PDB entry 9HIX | electron microscopy, 2.60 A resolution | chains H and J of the 3 polymer chains in the assembly

Chain H:
Protein: CDK-activating kinase assembly factor MAT1
Source organism: Homo sapiens
UniProtKB: P51948 (MAT1_HUMAN), isoform P51948-1; residues 220-309 here = UniProt positions 220-309
Chain sequence (93 residues; row label = number of the first residue in the row):
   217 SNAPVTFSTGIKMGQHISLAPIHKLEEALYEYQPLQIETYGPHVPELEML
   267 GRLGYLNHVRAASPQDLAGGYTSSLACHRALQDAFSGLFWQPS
Disordered / not traced: 217-243, 309
Sequence notes: expression tag (217-219)

Chain J:
Protein: Cyclin-dependent kinase 7
Source organism: Homo sapiens
Notes: EC 2.7.11.22, 2.7.11.23
UniProtKB: P50613 (CDK7_HUMAN); residue numbers follow UniProt; this construct covers 1-346
Chain sequence (349 residues; numbered -2 to 346; the number before each row is that of its first residue; numbers below 1 keep their minus sign (Ser-2 is residue -2)):
    -2 SNAMALDVKSRAKRYEKLDFLGEGQFATVYKARDKNTNQIVAIKKIKLGH
    48 RSEAKDGINRTALREIKLLQELSHPNIIGLLDAFGHKSNISLVFDFMETN
    98 LEVIIKDNSLVLTPSHIKAYMLMTLQGLEYLHQHWILHRDLKPNNLLLDE
   148 NGVLKLADFGLAKSFGSPNRAYTHQVVTRWYRAPELLFGARMYGVGVDMW
   198 AVGCILAELLLRVPFLPGDSDLDQLTRIFETLGTPTEEQWPDMCSLPDYV
   248 TFKSFPGIPLHHIFSAAGDDLLDLIQGLFLFNPCARITATQALKMKYFSN
   298 RPGPTPGCQLPRPNCPVETLKEQSNPALAIKRKRTEALEQGGLPKKLIF
Disordered / not traced: -2 to 9, 31-36, 45-51, 166-171, 313-346
Covalently attached groups: compound V0G linked to Cys312
Sequence notes: expression tag (-2 to 0); engineered mutation Asn97 (Asp in P50613)
Ligand contacts: V0G (N-(3-{[5-chloro-4-(1H-indol-3-yl)pyrimidin-2-yl]amino}phenyl)-4-{[4-(dimethylamino)butanoyl]amino}benzamide): Leu18, Gly19, Glu20, Gly21, Val26, Ala39, Lys41, Phe91, Asp92, Phe93, Met94, Glu95, Thr96, Asn97, Val100, Asn141, Asn142, Leu144, Asp155, Pro310
Swiss-Prot annotation at these positions:
  - active site: Asp137 (Proton acceptor)
  - binding site (ATP): Leu18 to Val26, Lys41
  - modified residue: Ala2 (N-acetylalanine), Ser7 (Phosphoserine), Ser164 (Phosphoserine), Thr170 (Phosphothreonine), Ser321 (Phosphoserine)
  - mutagenesis: Lys41 (K41A: Total loss of activity; K41M: No effect on interaction with HINT1), Phe91 (F91G: Enhanced capacity to bind ATP analogs), Ser164 (S164A: No mitotic repression of transcriptional activity of the reconstituted TFIIH complex), Thr170 (T170A: Total loss of activity. Total loss of transcriptional activity of the reconstituted TFIIH complex; T170E: No effect on interaction with HINT1)

Interface between chain H and chain J:
Pairs across the interface - 51 pairs, chain H then chain J:
  Ala244(H) with Gly300(J); Pro301(J)
  Leu245(H) with Ser296(J); Asn297(J); Arg298(J); Gly300(J)
  Tyr246(H) with Leu119(J), hydrophobic; Gln123(J); Leu290(J); Phe295(J); Ser296(J)
  Tyr248(H) with Glu126(J), hydrogen bond; Thr287(J); Leu290(J), hydrophobic; Lys291(J)
  Leu251(H) with Glu126(J); Tyr127(J), hydrophobic; Gln130(J)
  Ile253(H) with Gln130(J); His131(J)
  Arg276(H) with Pro165(J)
  Pro280(H) with Asp239(J); Ser242(J)
  Gln281(H) with Ser242(J); Pro244(J)
  Asp282(H) with Met189(J)
  Leu283(H) with Asp239(J); Cys281(J)
  Ala284(H) with Trp237(J), hydrogen bond (backbone-side chain); Asp239(J); Leu243(J), hydrophobic; Pro280(J)
  Gly285(H) with Met189(J); Tyr190(J); Pro280(J)
  Gly286(H) with Pro280(J); Cys281(J)
  Tyr287(H) with Gly163(J), hydrogen bond (side chain-backbone); Ser164(J); Pro165(J); Met189(J), hydrophobic
  Thr288(H) with Cys281(J)
  Leu291(H) with Trp132(J)
  Ala292(H) with Gly163(J); Pro165(J)
  His294(H) with Trp132(J)
  Arg295(H) with Trp132(J); Ser161(J); Phe162(J); Ser164(J)
  Gln298(H) with Trp132(J)
Also at the interface, not in a pair above, chain J (36 interface residues in all): Glu182, Gly186, Ala187, Arg188, Gly191, Pro299

In short:
21 residues of chain H face 36 of chain J across their interface; the contacts include 3 hydrogen bonds. Polar
contacts include Tyr248(H)-Glu126(J), Ala284(H)-Trp237(J) and Tyr287(H)-Gly163(J). Covalently linked compound
V0G: at Cys312(J).
Here chain H is CDK-activating kinase assembly factor MAT1 and chain J is Cyclin-dependent kinase 7, both from
Homo sapiens. Entry 9HIX (Cryo-EM structure of CAK (CDK7 D97N mutant) in complex with THZ1) was determined by
electron microscopy.
